PDB entry 6OP8 | X-ray diffraction, 1.70 A resolution | chains A and B

[Chain A]
Name: Ubiquitin-conjugating enzyme E2-18 kDa
From: Schizosaccharomyces pombe (strain 972 / ATCC 24843)
Notes: EC 2.3.2.23
Reference sequence: O00102 (UBC7_SCHPO); residues 1-166 here = UniProt positions 1-166
Chain sequence (170 residues; row label = number of the first residue in the row):
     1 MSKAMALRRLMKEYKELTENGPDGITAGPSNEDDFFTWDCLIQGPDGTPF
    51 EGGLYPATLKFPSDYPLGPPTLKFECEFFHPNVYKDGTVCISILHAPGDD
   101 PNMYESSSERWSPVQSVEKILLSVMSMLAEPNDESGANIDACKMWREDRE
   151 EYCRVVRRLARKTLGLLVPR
Unresolved in the structure: 1-2
Differences from the reference sequence: expression tag (167-170)
Ion coordination: Na+ near D34 (its only coordinating residue here)
Curated features (UniProtKB/Swiss-Prot):
  - active site: C90 (Glycyl thioester intermediate)
  - cross-link: C90 (Glycyl cysteine thioester (Cys-Gly) (interchain with G-Cter in ubiquitin))

[Chain B]
Name: CUE domain-containing protein 4, mitochondrial
From: Schizosaccharomyces pombe (strain 972 / ATCC 24843)
Reference sequence: P87238 (CUE4_SCHPO); residue numbers follow UniProt; this construct covers 152-215
Chain sequence (68 residues; numbered 148 to 215; the number before each row is that of its first residue):
   148 GSHMLSSRISSSDNSSSSTGNEEVRNRSKLPSSKKEREELFRKRKEEMIL
   198 AARKRMEGKIKGEKQDKN
Unresolved in the structure: 148-172, 215
Differences from the reference sequence: expression tag (148-151)

[How chain A and chain B interact]
Contacting residue pairs (57; chain A residue first):
  M11(A) - L177(B)  hydrophobic
  M11(A) - R184(B)
  Y14(A) - L177(B)  hydrophobic
  Y14(A) - R184(B)
  Y14(A) - F188(B)
  K15(A) - L177(B)
  L17(A) - N173(B)
  T18(A) - N173(B)
  T18(A) - R174(B)
  T18(A) - S175(B)
  T18(A) - L177(B)
  T18(A) - R191(B)
  E19(A) - N173(B)
  E19(A) - R174(B)
  E19(A) - S175(B)
  E19(A) - K176(B)
  E19(A) - L177(B)  hydrogen bond (side chain-backbone)
  N20(A) - N173(B)
  G21(A) - N173(B)  hydrogen bond (backbone-side chain)
  P22(A) - N173(B)  hydrogen bond (backbone-side chain)
  G24(A) - M195(B)
  I25(A) - M195(B)
  T26(A) - F188(B)
  T26(A) - R191(B)
  T26(A) - K192(B)
  T26(A) - M195(B)  hydrogen bond
  A27(A) - F188(B)
  G28(A) - F188(B)
  S30(A) - E185(B)
  S30(A) - F188(B)
  S30(A) - K192(B)  hydrogen bond
  N31(A) - E185(B)
  E32(A) - K181(B)
  E32(A) - R184(B)  salt bridge
  E32(A) - E185(B)  hydrogen bond (backbone-side chain)
  D33(A) - K181(B)
  D39(A) - F188(B)
  D39(A) - K192(B)  salt bridge
  L41(A) - K192(B)
  L41(A) - M195(B)  hydrophobic
  L41(A) - I196(B)  hydrophobic
  G52(A) - M203(B)
  L54(A) - M195(B)
  L54(A) - I196(B)  hydrophobic
  L54(A) - A199(B)  hydrophobic
  R161(A) - M203(B)  hydrogen bond
  R161(A) - I207(B)
  R161(A) - E210(B)  salt bridge
  L164(A) - A199(B)
  L164(A) - R200(B)  hydrogen bond (backbone-side chain)
  L164(A) - M203(B)  hydrophobic
  G165(A) - R200(B)  hydrogen bond (backbone-side chain)
  G165(A) - M203(B)
  L167(A) - I196(B)
  L167(A) - R200(B)  hydrogen bond (backbone-side chain)
  P169(A) - E193(B)
  P169(A) - I196(B)
Interface residues without a listed pair, chain A (31 interface residues in all): D23, P29, Q43, V168
Interface residues without a listed pair, chain B (23 interface residues in all): L187, L197, R202, K206
Interface features reported in the paper:
  - residue pairs: Y14(A)-L177(B) (hydrophobic contact), E19(A)-L177(B) (hydrogen bond), S30(A)-K192(B) (hydrogen bond), E32(A)-R184(B), L54(A)-A199(B) (hydrophobic contact), R161(A)-E210(B) (salt bridge), L177(B)-K15(A) (hydrophobic contact), E185(B)-E32(A) (hydrogen bond), F188(B)-G28(A) (hydrophobic contact), F188(B)-S30(A), F188(B)-T26(A), K192(B)-L41(A), K192(B)-T26(A) (hydrophobic contact), M195(B)-T26(A), M195(B)-L54(A), M195(B)-G24(A), I196(B)-L54(A) (hydrophobic contact), I196(B)-L41(A) (hydrophobic contact), R200(B)-L164(A), R200(B)-G165(A), M203(B)-R161(A) (hydrogen bond), M203(B)-L164(A) (hydrophobic contact)

[Summary]
The interface between chain A and chain B involves 31 residues on one side and 23 on the other; the contacts
include 10 hydrogen bonds and 3 salt bridges. Polar contacts include E32(A)-R184(B), D39(A)-K192(B) and
R161(A)-E210(B). The authors report hydrophobic contacts between Y14(A) and L177(B), L54(A) and A199(B) and
L177(B) and K15(A) among others; hydrogen bonds between E19(A) and L177(B), S30(A) and K192(B) and E185(B) and
E32(A) among others; contacts between E32(A) and R184(B), F188(B) and S30(A) and F188(B) and T26(A) among
others.
Here chain A is Ubiquitin-conjugating enzyme E2-18 kDa and chain B is CUE domain-containing protein 4,
mitochondrial, both from Schizosaccharomyces pombe (strain 972 / ATCC 24843). Entry 6OP8 (S. pombe Ubc7/U7BR
complex) was determined by X-ray diffraction.
